PDB entry 1AUS | X-ray diffraction, 2.20 A resolution | chains L and S of the 8 polymer chains in the assembly

== Chain L ==
Protein: Ribulose bisphosphate carboxylase/oxygenase
Organism: Spinacia oleracea
Notes: EC 4.1.1.39
Reference sequence: P00875 (RBL_SPIOL); numbering as in UniProt (aligned over 1-475)
Amino-acid sequence (475 residues; each row starts with the number of its first residue):
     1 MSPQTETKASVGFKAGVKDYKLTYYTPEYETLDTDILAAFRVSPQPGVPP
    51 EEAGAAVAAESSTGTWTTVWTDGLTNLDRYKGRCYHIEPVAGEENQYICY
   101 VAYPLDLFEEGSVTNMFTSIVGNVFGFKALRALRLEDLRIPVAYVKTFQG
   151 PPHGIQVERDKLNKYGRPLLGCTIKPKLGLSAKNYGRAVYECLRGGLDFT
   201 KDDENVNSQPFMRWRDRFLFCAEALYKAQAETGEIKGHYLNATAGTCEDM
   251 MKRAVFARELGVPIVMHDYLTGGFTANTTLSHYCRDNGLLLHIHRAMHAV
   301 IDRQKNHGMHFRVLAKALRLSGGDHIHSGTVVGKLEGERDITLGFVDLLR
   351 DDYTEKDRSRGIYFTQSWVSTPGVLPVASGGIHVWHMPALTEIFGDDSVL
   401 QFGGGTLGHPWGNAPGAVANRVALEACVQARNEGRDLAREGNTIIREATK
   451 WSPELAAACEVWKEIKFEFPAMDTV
Unresolved in the structure: 1-19, 333-337, 464-475
Disulfides: C172-C192
Covalently attached groups: formate (FMT) linked to K201
Bound ions: Mg2+: D203, E204 (together with formate)
Curated features (UniProtKB/Swiss-Prot):
  - active site (Proton acceptor): K175, H294
  - binding site (substrate): T65, N123, T173, K177, E204, H294, R295, H327, K334, S379, G381, G403, G404
  - binding site (Mg(2+)): K201, D203, E204
  - site: K14 (Not N6-methylated), K334 (Transition state stabilizer)
  - modified residue: P3 (N-acetylproline), K201 (N6-carboxylysine)

== Chain S ==
Protein: Ribulose bisphosphate carboxylase/oxygenase
Organism: Spinacia oleracea
Notes: EC 4.1.1.39
Reference sequence: Q43832 (RBS2_SPIOL); residues 1-123 here correspond to UniProt positions 58-180 (UniProt number = residue number + 57)
Amino-acid sequence (123 residues; numbered 1 to 123; the number before each row is that of its first residue):
     1 MQVWPILNLKKYETLSYLPPLTTDQLARQVDYLLNNKWVPCLEFETDHGF
    51 VYREHHNSPGYYDGRYWTMWKLPMFGCTDPAQVLNELEECKKEYPNAFIR
   101 IIGFDSNREVQCISFIAYKPAGY
Construct notes: conflict Q2 (Lys59 in Q43832), I6 (Thr63 in Q43832), L7 (Gln64 in Q43832), L9 (Met66 in Q43832), K11 (Arg68 in Q43832), E109 (Gln166 in Q43832), I113 (Val170 in Q43832)

== Chain L / chain S interface ==
Residue-residue contacts (78):
  Q156(L) with R108(S); V110(S)
  K161(L) with G60(S); R65(S), hydrogen bond (backbone-side chain)
  N163(L) with E13(S); R65(S); R100(S)
  K164(L) with E13(S), salt bridge
  Y165(L) with T14(S), hydrogen bond (backbone-side chain); Q111(S); C112(S); I113(S); S114(S)
  G166(L) with T14(S); C112(S), hydrogen bond (backbone-backbone)
  R167(L) with E13(S), salt bridge; T14(S), hydrogen bond
  R194(L) with W4(S), hydrogen bond (side chain-backbone); P5(S), hydrogen bond (side chain-backbone); I6(S)
  G195(L) with Y17(S)
  G196(L) with Y17(S)
  Y226(L) with R53(S), hydrogen bond
  Q229(L) with Y62(S)
  A230(L) with K10(S), hydrogen bond (backbone-side chain)
  E231(L) with I6(S); K10(S), hydrogen bond (backbone-side chain)
  T232(L) with K10(S); K11(S), hydrogen bond (backbone-backbone)
  G233(L) with K10(S); F50(S); V51(S), hydrogen bond (backbone-backbone)
  E234(L) with K11(S); Y12(S); E13(S), hydrogen bond (side chain-backbone); S16(S)
  I235(L) with V51(S), hydrophobic; Y62(S), hydrophobic
  R258(L) with S58(S); P59(S)
  G261(L) with R53(S), hydrogen bond (backbone-side chain); N57(S); P59(S)
  V262(L) with P59(S)
  P263(L) with Y62(S)
  N287(L) with P59(S)
  G288(L) with P59(S)
  L289(L) with P59(S), hydrophobic
  D397(L) with R108(S), salt bridge
  P410(L) with M1(S)
  W411(L) with M1(S), hydrophobic; Q2(S)
  P415(L) with Q2(S)
  V418(L) with W4(S)
  R421(L) with E13(S), hydrogen bond (side chain-backbone); Y17(S)
  V422(L) with Y17(S)
  E425(L) with E13(S); T14(S); L15(S), hydrogen bond (side chain-backbone); S16(S), hydrogen bond (side chain-backbone); Y17(S), hydrogen bond (side chain-backbone); L18(S)
  A426(L) with L18(S)
  Q429(L) with L18(S); L21(S); Q25(S); Q29(S)
  R431(L) with Y32(S)
  N432(L) with Q29(S), hydrogen bond; Y32(S)
  E433(L) with R28(S), hydrogen bond (backbone-side chain)
  W451(L) with Y17(S); L18(S), hydrophobic; P19(S)
  P453(L) with Q2(S)
  E454(L) with Q2(S); W4(S)
Also at the interface, not in a pair above, chain L (48 interface residues in all): I155, D160, D198, K236, D396, A414, V428
Also at the interface, not in a pair above, chain S (38 interface residues in all): V3, L9

== Overview ==
48 residues of chain L and 38 residues of chain S are in contact, with 19 hydrogen bonds and 3 salt bridges.
Polar pairs include K164(L)-E13(S), R167(L)-E13(S) and D397(L)-R108(S).
Here chain L is Ribulose bisphosphate carboxylase/oxygenase and chain S is Ribulose bisphosphate
carboxylase/oxygenase, both from Spinacia oleracea. Entry 1AUS (Activated unliganded spinach rubisco) was
determined by X-ray diffraction (same publication as 1AA1).
